Entry 6ESI (electron microscopy, 6.30 A resolution (low resolution: residue-level contacts below are approximate; hydrogen-bond / salt-bridge calls are withheld)); this record covers chains E and I of the 10 polymer chains in the assembly.

Chain E:
Name: Histone H3.2
From: Xenopus laevis
UniProt: P84233 (H32_XENLA); residues 1-135 here correspond to UniProt positions 2-136 (UniProt number = residue number + 1)
Amino-acid sequence (135 residues; each row starts with the number of its first residue):
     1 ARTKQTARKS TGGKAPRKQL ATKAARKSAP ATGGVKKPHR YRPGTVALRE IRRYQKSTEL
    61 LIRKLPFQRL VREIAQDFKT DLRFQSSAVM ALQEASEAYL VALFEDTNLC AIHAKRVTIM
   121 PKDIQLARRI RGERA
Disordered / not traced: 1-47, 135
Construct notes: variant Ala102 (Gly103 in P84233)
Curated features (UniProtKB/Swiss-Prot):
  - modified residue: Arg2 (Asymmetric dimethylarginine), Thr3 (Phosphothreonine), Lys4 (Allysine), Gln5 (5-glutamyl dopamine), Thr6 (Phosphothreonine), Arg8 (Citrulline), Lys9 (N6,N6,N6-trimethyllysine), Ser10 (ADP-ribosylserine), Thr11 (Phosphothreonine), Lys14 (N6-(2-hydroxyisobutyryl)lysine), Arg17 (Asymmetric dimethylarginine), Lys18 (N6-(2-hydroxyisobutyryl)lysine), Lys23 (N6-(2-hydroxyisobutyryl)lysine), Arg26 (Citrulline), Lys27 (N6,N6,N6-trimethyllysine), Ser28 (ADP-ribosylserine), Lys36 (N6,N6,N6-trimethyllysine), Lys37 (N6-methyllysine), Tyr41 (Phosphotyrosine), Lys56 (N6,N6,N6-trimethyllysine) and 8 more in UniProt
  - lipidation: Cys110 (S-palmitoyl cysteine)

Chain I:
Molecule: 147-nt DNA strand
From: synthetic construct
Sequence (147 nucleotides; numbered -73 to 73; the number before each row is that of its first residue; numbers below 1 keep their minus sign (DA-73 is residue -73)):
   -73 ACAGGATGTA TATATCTGAC ACGTGCCTGG AGACTAGGGA GTAATCCCCT TGGCGGTTAA
   -13 AACGCGGGGG ACAGCGCGTA CGTGCGTTTA AGCGGTGCTA GAGCTGTCTA CGACCAATTG
    47 AGCGGCCTCG GCACCGGGAT TCTCCAG
Disordered / not traced: -73 to -60

Interface between chain E and chain I:
Contacting residue pairs - 11 pairs, chain E then chain I:
  Arg49(E) with DT9(I)
  Tyr54(E) with DT9(I)
  Arg63(E) with DA17(I); DG18(I)
  Lys64(E) with DG18(I)
  Leu65(E) with DA17(I)
  Pro66(E) with DA17(I)
  Arg69(E) with DA16(I); DA17(I)
  Lys115(E) with DC-2(I); DA-1(I)
Also at the interface, not in a pair above, chain E (9 interface residues in all): Arg83
Also at the interface, not in a pair above, chain I (8 interface residues in all): DG8, DG27

Summary:
9 residues of chain E face 8 of chain I across their interface.
Chain E is Histone H3.2 (Xenopus laevis) and chain I is a 147-nt DNA strand (synthetic construct); the
structure, Nucleosome breathing : Class 4, was determined by electron microscopy together with 6ESF, 6ESG and
6ESH from the same study.
